Entry 7NAD (electron microscopy, 3.04 A resolution); this record covers chains 1 and 8 of the 26 polymer chains in the assembly.

[Chain 1]
Molecule: 25S rRNA
Source organism: Saccharomyces cerevisiae BY4741
Sequence (697 nucleotides; row label = number of the first residue in the row; note: 1856 numbers in that range are skipped by the numbering (no residue carries them; nothing is unmodelled there)):
   820 AUGCCUGAAUAGGGUGAAGCCAGAGGAAACUCUGGUGGAGGCUCG
   893 CGAAUUUGGGUAU
  1446 AGUAGCAAAUAUUCAAAUGAGAACUUUGAAGACUGAAGUGGGGAAAGGUU
  1496 CCACGUCAACAGCAGUUGGACGUGGGUUAGUCGAUCCUAAGAGAUG
  1552 GUUUCAAAGGCCUGA
  1574 CAGGCCACCAUCGAAAGGGAAUCCGGUUAAGAUUCCGGAACCUGGAUAUG
  1624 GAUUCUUCACGGUAACGUAACUGAAUGUGGAGACGUCGGCGCGAGCCCUG
  1674 GGAGGAGUUAUCUUUUCUUCUUAACAGCUUAUCACCCCGGAAUUGGUUUA
  1724 UCCGGAGAUGGGGUCUUAUGGCUGGAAGAGGCCAGCACCUUUGCUGGCUC
  1774 CGGUGCGCUUGUGACGGCCCGUGAAAAUCCACAGGAAGGAAUAGUUUUCA
  1824 UGCCAGGUCGUACUG
  1853 UCUCCAAGGUGAACAGCCUCUAGUUGAUAGAA
  1892 GAUAAGGGAAGUCGG
  1916 UCCGUAACUUCGGGAUAAGGAUUGGCUCUAAGGGUCGGGUAGUGAGGGCC
  1966 UUGGUCA
  2050 CGGCCUUGG
  2080 CUUGCUACAAUUAACGAUCAACUUAGAACUGGUACGGACAAGGGGAAUCU
  2130 GACUG
  2318 UUAACGAGAUUCCCACUGUCCCUAUCUACUAUCUAGCGA
  3061 GGCUGUCUGAUCAGGCAUUGC
  3333 GUAAGCAGUAGAGUAGCC
  3356 GUUACGAUCUGCUGAGA

[Chain 8]
Name: NOC2 isoform 1
Source organism: Saccharomyces cerevisiae BY4741
UniProt: A0A8H4BX61 (A0A8H4BX61_YEASX); numbering as in UniProt (aligned over 1-710)
Chain sequence (710 residues; numbered 1 to 710; the number before each row is that of its first residue):
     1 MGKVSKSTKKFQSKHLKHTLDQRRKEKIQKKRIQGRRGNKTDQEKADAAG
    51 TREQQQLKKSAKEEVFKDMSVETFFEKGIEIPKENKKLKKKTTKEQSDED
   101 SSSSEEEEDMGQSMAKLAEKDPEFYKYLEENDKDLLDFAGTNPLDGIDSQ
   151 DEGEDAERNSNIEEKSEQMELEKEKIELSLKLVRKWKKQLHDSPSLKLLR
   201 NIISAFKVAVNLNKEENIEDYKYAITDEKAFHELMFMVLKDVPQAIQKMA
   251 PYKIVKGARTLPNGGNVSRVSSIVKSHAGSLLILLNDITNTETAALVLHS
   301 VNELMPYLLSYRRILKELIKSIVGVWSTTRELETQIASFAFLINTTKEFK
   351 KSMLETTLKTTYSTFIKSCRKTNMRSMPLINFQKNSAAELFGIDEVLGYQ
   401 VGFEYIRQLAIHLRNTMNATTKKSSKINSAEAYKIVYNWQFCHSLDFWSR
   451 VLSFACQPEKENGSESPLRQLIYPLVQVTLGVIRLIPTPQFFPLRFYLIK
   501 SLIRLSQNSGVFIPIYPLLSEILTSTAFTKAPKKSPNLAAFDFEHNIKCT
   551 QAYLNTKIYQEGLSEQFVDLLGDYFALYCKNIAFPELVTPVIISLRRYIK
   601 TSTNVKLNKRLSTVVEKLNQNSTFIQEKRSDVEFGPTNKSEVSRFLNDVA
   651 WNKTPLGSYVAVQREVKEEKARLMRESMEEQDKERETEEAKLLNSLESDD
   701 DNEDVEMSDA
Not modelled in the structure: 1-2, 61-710

[Interface between chain 1 and chain 8]
Pairs across the interface (37; chain 1 residue first):
  A828(1) - His15(8)  sugar contact
  U829(1) - Ser7(8)  hydrogen bond to the phosphate
  A830(1) - Ser7(8)  sugar contact
  A830(1) - Thr8(8)  hydrogen bond to the sugar
  A830(1) - Phe11(8)  stacking on the base
  G831(1) - Thr8(8)  hydrogen bond to the sugar
  C863(1) - Arg23(8)  base contact
  G864(1) - Gln12(8)  base contact
  G864(1) - Leu16(8)  base contact
  G864(1) - Leu20(8)  base contact
  G864(1) - Arg23(8)  hydrogen bond to the base
  C893(1) - Arg37(8)  base contact
  C893(1) - Gly38(8)  phosphate contact
  G894(1) - Arg32(8)  hydrogen bond to the sugar
  G894(1) - Arg36(8)  hydrogen bond to the base
  G894(1) - Asn39(8)  hydrogen bond to the base
  A895(1) - Gln29(8)  base contact
  A896(1) - Gln22(8)  hydrogen bond to the sugar
  U897(1) - Gln22(8)  sugar contact
  U898(1) - His15(8)  base contact
  U898(1) - His18(8)  sugar contact
  A1482(1) - Lys9(8)  salt bridge to the phosphate
  A1482(1) - Gln12(8)  hydrogen bond to the base
  A1482(1) - Ser13(8)  base contact
  C1781(1) - Lys3(8)  sugar contact
  C1781(1) - Ser5(8)  phosphate contact
  U1782(1) - Ser5(8)  phosphate contact
  U1782(1) - Lys6(8)  hydrogen bond to the phosphate
  U1783(1) - Lys6(8)  salt bridge to the phosphate
  U1855(1) - Lys14(8)  salt bridge to the phosphate
  C1856(1) - Lys10(8)  salt bridge to the phosphate
  C1857(1) - Lys6(8)  salt bridge to the phosphate
  C1857(1) - Lys10(8)  salt bridge to the phosphate
  A1858(1) - Lys6(8)  salt bridge to the phosphate
  A1859(1) - Lys3(8)  salt bridge to the phosphate
  G1860(1) - Lys3(8)  salt bridge to the phosphate
  A1867(1) - Val4(8)  phosphate contact
Also at the interface, not in a pair above, chain 1 (26 interface residues in all): U862, G1780, C1866
Also at the interface, not in a pair above, chain 8 (28 interface residues in all): Lys25, Glu26, Lys30, Lys45

[In short]
26 residues of chain 1 and 28 residues of chain 8 are in contact; the contacts include 10 hydrogen bonds, 9
salt bridges and 1 aromatic stacking contact. Polar contacts include G864(1)-Arg23(8), G894(1)-Arg36(8) and
G894(1)-Asn39(8).
Chain 1 is 25S rRNA and chain 8 is NOC2 isoform 1, both from Saccharomyces cerevisiae BY4741; the structure,
State E2 nucleolar 60S ribosomal biogenesis intermediate - Spb4 local refinement model, was determined by
electron microscopy (same publication as 7R72 and 7U0H).
